PDB entry 8VSK | X-ray diffraction, 1.51 A resolution | chain AAA

[Chain AAA]
Molecule: Dehaloperoxidase A
From: Amphitrite ornata
Notes: EC 1.-.-.-
Reference sequence: Q9NAV8 (Q9NAV8_9ANNE); residues 1-137 here correspond to UniProt positions 2-138 (UniProt number = residue number + 1)
Chain sequence (137 residues; row label = number of the first residue in the row):
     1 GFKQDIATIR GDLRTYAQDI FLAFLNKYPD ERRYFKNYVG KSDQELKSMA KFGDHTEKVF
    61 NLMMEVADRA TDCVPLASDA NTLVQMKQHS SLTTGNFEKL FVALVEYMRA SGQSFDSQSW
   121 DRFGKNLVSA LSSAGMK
Ion coordination: heme Fe: His89 (together with oxygen molecule)
Ligand contacts:
  - heme (HEM): Phe24, Glu31, Tyr34, Phe35, Asp54, His55, Lys58, Val59, Leu62, Met63, Leu83, Met86, Gln88, His89, Leu92, Asn96, Phe97, Leu100, Phe101, Leu127
  - oxygen molecule (OXY): Phe21, Phe35, His55, Val59, His89

[Summary]
Bound to chain AAA: heme and oxygen molecule.
Chain AAA is Dehaloperoxidase A (Amphitrite ornata); the structure, Crystal structure of Dehaloperoxidase A in
complex with substrate 2,4-dibromophenol, was determined by X-ray diffraction (same publication as 8VKC, 8VKD
and 8VZR).
